Entry 5DNE (X-ray diffraction, 2.39 A resolution); this record covers chains A and D of the 4 polymer chains in the assembly.

[Chain A (and D)]
Name: L-asparaginase
From: Cavia porcellus
Notes: chain D of this document is another copy of the same molecule, construct and numbering; everything in this record applies to it too
UniProt: H0W0T5 (H0W0T5_CAVPO); numbering as in UniProt (aligned over 1-565)
Chain sequence (588 residues; numbered -22 to 565; the number before each row is that of its first residue; numbers below 1 keep their minus sign (Met-22 is residue -22)):
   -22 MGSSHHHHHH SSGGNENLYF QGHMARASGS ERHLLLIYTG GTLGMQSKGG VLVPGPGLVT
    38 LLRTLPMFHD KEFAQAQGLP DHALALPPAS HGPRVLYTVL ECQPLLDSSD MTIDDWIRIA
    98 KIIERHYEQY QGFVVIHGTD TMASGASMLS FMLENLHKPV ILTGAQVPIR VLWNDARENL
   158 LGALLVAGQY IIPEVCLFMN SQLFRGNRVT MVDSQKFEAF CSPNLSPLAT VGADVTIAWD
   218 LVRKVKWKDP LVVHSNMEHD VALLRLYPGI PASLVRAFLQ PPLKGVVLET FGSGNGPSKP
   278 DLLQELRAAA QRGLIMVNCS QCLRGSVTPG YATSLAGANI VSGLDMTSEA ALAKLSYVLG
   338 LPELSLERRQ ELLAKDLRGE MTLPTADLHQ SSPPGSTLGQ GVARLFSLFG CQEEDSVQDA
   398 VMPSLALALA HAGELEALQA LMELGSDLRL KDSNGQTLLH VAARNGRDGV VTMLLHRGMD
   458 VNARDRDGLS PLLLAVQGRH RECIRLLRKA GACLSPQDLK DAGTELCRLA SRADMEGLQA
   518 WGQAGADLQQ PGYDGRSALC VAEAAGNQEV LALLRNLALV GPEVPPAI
Not modelled in the structure: -22 to 7, 362-565 (chain D: -22 to 7, 364-565)
Construct notes: initiating methionine (-22); expression tag (-21 to 0); engineered mutation Met188 (Lys in H0W0T5)
Residues lining bound ligands:
  - asparagine (ASN), molecule 1: Gly18, Thr19, Met22, Asp84, Ser85, Gly115, Thr116, Asp117, Ala142, Gln143
  - asparagine (ASN), molecule 2: Asn272, Tyr308, Thr310
Reported in the primary citation:
  - binding site for asparagine: Ala142
  - mutagenesis - K188M (30,000-fold), Y308F: decreased catalytic activity on asparagine
  - catalytic residues: Thr19, Thr116, Asp117, Tyr308 (proposed by the authors, not directly observed)

[Chain A / chain D interface]
Contacting residue pairs (95; chain A residue first):
  Thr19(A) with Tyr308(D), hydrogen bond
  Met22(A) with Tyr308(D), hydrophobic
  Val28(A) with Gly307(D); Tyr308(D); Ala309(D)
  Leu29(A) with Gly307(D), hydrogen bond (backbone-backbone); Tyr308(D), hydrophobic; Ala309(D)
  Asp84(A) with Tyr308(D); Thr310(D), hydrogen bond
  Ser86(A) with Phe268(D); Asn272(D); Gly273(D); Pro274(D)
  Asp87(A) with Pro274(D); Ser275(D), hydrogen bond (side chain-backbone); Thr310(D)
  Met88(A) with Pro245(D)
  Thr89(A) with Gly246(D)
  Trp93(A) with Pro245(D), hydrophobic
  Asp117(A) with Phe268(D); Gly269(D); Asn272(D), hydrogen bond
  Ser121(A) with Pro245(D)
  Met188(A) with Cys299(D), hydrophobic
  Val189(A) with Cys299(D); Leu300(D), hydrogen bond (backbone-backbone); Arg301(D), hydrogen bond (backbone-backbone)
  Asp190(A) with Arg301(D)
  Ser191(A) with Gly269(D); Ser270(D); Arg301(D), hydrogen bond (backbone-backbone); Gly302(D); Ser303(D), hydrogen bond (side chain-backbone)
  Gln192(A) with Gly302(D); Ser303(D), hydrogen bond (side chain-backbone); Thr305(D)
  Val238(A) with Tyr244(D)
  Ala239(A) with Tyr244(D)
  Leu240(A) with Arg242(D); Tyr244(D)
  Arg242(A) with Leu240(D); Arg242(D); Glu266(D), salt bridge
  Tyr244(A) with Val238(D); Ala239(D); Leu240(D)
  Pro245(A) with Met88(D); Trp93(D), hydrophobic; Thr118(D); Ser121(D)
  Gly246(A) with Thr89(D)
  Leu251(A) with Phe255(D)
  Phe255(A) with Leu251(D); Phe255(D), hydrophobic
  Glu266(A) with Arg242(D), salt bridge
  Phe268(A) with Ser86(D); Asp117(D)
  Gly269(A) with Asp117(D); Met188(D); Ser191(D)
  Ser270(A) with Ser191(D); Gln192(D)
  Asn272(A) with Ser86(D); Asp117(D), hydrogen bond
  Gly273(A) with Ser86(D)
  Pro274(A) with Ser86(D); Asp87(D)
  Ser275(A) with Asp87(D), hydrogen bond (backbone-side chain)
  Cys299(A) with Met188(D), hydrophobic; Val189(D); Asp190(D); Ser191(D)
  Leu300(A) with Val189(D), hydrogen bond (backbone-backbone)
  Arg301(A) with Val189(D), hydrogen bond (backbone-backbone); Asp190(D); Ser191(D), hydrogen bond (backbone-backbone)
  Gly302(A) with Ser191(D); Gln192(D)
  Ser303(A) with Ser191(D), hydrogen bond (backbone-side chain); Gln192(D), hydrogen bond (backbone-side chain)
  Thr305(A) with Gln192(D)
  Gly307(A) with Val28(D); Leu29(D), hydrogen bond (backbone-backbone)
  Tyr308(A) with Thr19(D), hydrogen bond; Met22(D), hydrophobic; Val28(D); Leu29(D), hydrophobic; Asp84(D); Gln143(D)
  Ala309(A) with Val28(D); Leu29(D), hydrogen bond (backbone-backbone); Val30(D), hydrophobic
  Thr310(A) with Asp84(D), hydrogen bond; Asp87(D)
Other interface residues (no listed pair), chain A (50 interface residues in all): Val30, Thr118, Gln143, Lys276, Ser297, Leu329
Other interface residues (no listed pair), chain D (50 interface residues in all): Ala254, Lys276, Leu329

[Overview]
The chain A/chain D interface involves 50 residues from each chain; the contacts include 21 hydrogen bonds and
2 salt bridges. Among the polar pairs are Arg242(A)-Glu266(D), Thr19(A)-Tyr308(D) and Asp84(A)-Thr310(D).
Bound to chain A: asparagine. From the paper: catalytic residues Thr19(A), Thr116(A) and Asp117(A) among
others; K188M and Y308F of chain A reduce catalytic activity on asparagine.
Chain A and chain D are both L-asparaginase (Cavia porcellus); the structure, Crystal structure of the
Asn-bound guinea pig L-asparaginase 1 catalytic domain active site mutant K188M, was determined by X-ray
diffraction together with 5DNC and 5DND from the same study.
